8SS2 - chains B and D of the 6 polymer chains in the assembly; structure by electron microscopy, 3.58 A resolution.

Chain B (and D):
Name: Glutamate receptor 2, Voltage-dependent calcium channel gamma-5 subunit chimera
Source organism: Rattus norvegicus
Notes: chain D of this document is another copy of the same molecule, construct and numbering; everything in this record applies to it too
Reference sequence: chimeric construct of P19491, Q8VHW8: residues 10-826 from P19491 (GRIA2_RAT), isoform P19491-2 positions 25-841 (UniProt number = residue number + 15); residues 832-1035 from Q8VHW8 positions 4-207 (UniProt number = residue number - 828)
Chain sequence (1026 residues; row label = number of the first residue in the row):
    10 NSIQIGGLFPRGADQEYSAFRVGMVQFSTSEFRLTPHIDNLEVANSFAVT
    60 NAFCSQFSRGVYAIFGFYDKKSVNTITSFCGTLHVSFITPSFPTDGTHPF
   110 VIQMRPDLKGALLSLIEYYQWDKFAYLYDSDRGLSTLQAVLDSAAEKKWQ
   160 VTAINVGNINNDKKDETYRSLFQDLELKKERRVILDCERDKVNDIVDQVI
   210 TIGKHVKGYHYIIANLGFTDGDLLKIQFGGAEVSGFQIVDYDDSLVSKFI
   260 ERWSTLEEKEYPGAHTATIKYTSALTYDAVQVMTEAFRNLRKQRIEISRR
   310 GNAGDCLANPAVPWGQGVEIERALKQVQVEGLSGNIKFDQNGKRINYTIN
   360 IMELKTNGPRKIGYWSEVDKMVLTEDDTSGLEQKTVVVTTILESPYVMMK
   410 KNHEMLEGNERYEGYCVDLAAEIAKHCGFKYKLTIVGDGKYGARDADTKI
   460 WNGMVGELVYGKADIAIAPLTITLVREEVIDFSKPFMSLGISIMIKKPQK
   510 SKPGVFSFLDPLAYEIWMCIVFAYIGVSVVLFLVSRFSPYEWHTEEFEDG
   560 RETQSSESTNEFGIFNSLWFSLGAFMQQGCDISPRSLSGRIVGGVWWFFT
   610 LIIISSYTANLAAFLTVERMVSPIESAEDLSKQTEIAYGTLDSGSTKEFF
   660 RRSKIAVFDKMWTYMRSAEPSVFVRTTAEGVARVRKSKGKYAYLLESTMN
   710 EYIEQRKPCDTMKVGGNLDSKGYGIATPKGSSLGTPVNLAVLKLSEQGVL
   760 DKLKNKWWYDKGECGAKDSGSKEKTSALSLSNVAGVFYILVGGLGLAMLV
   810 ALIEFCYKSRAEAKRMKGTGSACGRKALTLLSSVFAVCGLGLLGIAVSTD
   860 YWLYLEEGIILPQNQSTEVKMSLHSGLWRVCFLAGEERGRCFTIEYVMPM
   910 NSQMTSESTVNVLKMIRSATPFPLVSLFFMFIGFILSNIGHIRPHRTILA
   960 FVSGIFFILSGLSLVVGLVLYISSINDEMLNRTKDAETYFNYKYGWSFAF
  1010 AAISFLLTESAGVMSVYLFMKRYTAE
Disordered / not traced: 550-568, 776-781, 818-1035
Construct notes: conflict Glu241 (Asn256 in P19491), Leu382 (Val397 in P19491), Glu384 (Gly405 in P19491), Asp385 (Asn406 in P19491), Gln392 (Asn413 in P19491), Ser754 (Asn775 in P19491), Val758 (Leu779 in P19491); linker (827-831)
Disulfide bonds: Cys63-Cys315, Cys718-Cys773
Small-molecule neighbours:
  - spermidine (SPD): Gln586, Gln587, Gly588, Cys589
  - ZK1 ({[7-morpholin-4-yl-2,3-dioxo-6-(trifluoromethyl)-3,4-dihydroquinoxalin-1(2H)-yl]methyl}phosphonic acid): Glu402, Tyr405, Tyr450, Pro478, Leu479, Thr480, Arg485, Gly653, Ser654, Thr686, Leu704, Glu705, Thr707, Met708, Lys730, Tyr732
UniProt features mapped onto this chain:
  - glycosylation: Asn355 (N-linked (GlcNAc...) asparagine)
From the paper describing this entry:
  - binding site for spermidine: Gln586, Gly588

How chain B and chain D interact:
Residue-residue contacts (19; chain B residue first):
  Arg178(B) - Phe237(D)
  Ile209(B) - Ile209(D)  hydrophobic
  Ile209(B) - His214(D)  hydrogen bond (backbone-side chain)
  Thr210(B) - His214(D)
  Thr210(B) - Phe237(D)
  Thr210(B) - Gly238(D)  hydrogen bond (backbone-backbone)
  Ile211(B) - Phe237(D)
  Ile211(B) - Gly238(D)
  Gly212(B) - His214(D)
  Gly212(B) - Val215(D)
  His214(B) - Ile209(D)  hydrogen bond (side chain-backbone)
  His214(B) - Gly212(D)
  Val215(B) - Gly212(D)
  Val215(B) - Val215(D)  hydrophobic
  Phe237(B) - Arg178(D)
  Phe237(B) - Thr210(D)
  Phe237(B) - Ile211(D)
  Gly238(B) - Thr210(D)  hydrogen bond (backbone-backbone)
  Gly238(B) - Ile211(D)
Interface residues without a listed pair, chain B (10 interface residues in all): Lys234
Interface residues without a listed pair, chain D (10 interface residues in all): Lys234

Summary:
The chain B/chain D interface involves 10 residues from each chain; the contacts include 4 hydrogen bonds.
Polar pairs include Ile209(B)-His214(D) and Thr210(B)-Gly238(D). Ligands of chain B: spermidine and compound
ZK1. From the paper: a binding site for spermidine at Gln586(B) and Gly588(B).
Chain B and chain D are both Glutamate receptor 2, Voltage-dependent calcium channel gamma-5 subunit chimera
(Rattus norvegicus); the structure, Structure of AMPA receptor GluA2 complex with auxiliary subunits TARP
gamma-5 and cornichon-2 bound to competitive ..., was determined by electron microscopy, deposited together
with 8SS3, 8SS4, 8SS6, 8SS7, 8SSA and 8SSB.
